PDB entry 7ETJ | electron microscopy, 4.00 A resolution | chains a and Z of the 23 polymer chains in the assembly

Chain a (and Z):
Name: Major capsid protein
Source organism: Human cytomegalovirus
Notes: chain Z of this document is another copy of the same molecule, construct and numbering; everything in this record applies to it too
UniProtKB: A0A1U8QPG3 (A0A1U8QPG3_HCMV); residue numbers follow UniProt; this construct covers 1-1370
Sequence (1370 residues; row label = number of the first residue in the row):
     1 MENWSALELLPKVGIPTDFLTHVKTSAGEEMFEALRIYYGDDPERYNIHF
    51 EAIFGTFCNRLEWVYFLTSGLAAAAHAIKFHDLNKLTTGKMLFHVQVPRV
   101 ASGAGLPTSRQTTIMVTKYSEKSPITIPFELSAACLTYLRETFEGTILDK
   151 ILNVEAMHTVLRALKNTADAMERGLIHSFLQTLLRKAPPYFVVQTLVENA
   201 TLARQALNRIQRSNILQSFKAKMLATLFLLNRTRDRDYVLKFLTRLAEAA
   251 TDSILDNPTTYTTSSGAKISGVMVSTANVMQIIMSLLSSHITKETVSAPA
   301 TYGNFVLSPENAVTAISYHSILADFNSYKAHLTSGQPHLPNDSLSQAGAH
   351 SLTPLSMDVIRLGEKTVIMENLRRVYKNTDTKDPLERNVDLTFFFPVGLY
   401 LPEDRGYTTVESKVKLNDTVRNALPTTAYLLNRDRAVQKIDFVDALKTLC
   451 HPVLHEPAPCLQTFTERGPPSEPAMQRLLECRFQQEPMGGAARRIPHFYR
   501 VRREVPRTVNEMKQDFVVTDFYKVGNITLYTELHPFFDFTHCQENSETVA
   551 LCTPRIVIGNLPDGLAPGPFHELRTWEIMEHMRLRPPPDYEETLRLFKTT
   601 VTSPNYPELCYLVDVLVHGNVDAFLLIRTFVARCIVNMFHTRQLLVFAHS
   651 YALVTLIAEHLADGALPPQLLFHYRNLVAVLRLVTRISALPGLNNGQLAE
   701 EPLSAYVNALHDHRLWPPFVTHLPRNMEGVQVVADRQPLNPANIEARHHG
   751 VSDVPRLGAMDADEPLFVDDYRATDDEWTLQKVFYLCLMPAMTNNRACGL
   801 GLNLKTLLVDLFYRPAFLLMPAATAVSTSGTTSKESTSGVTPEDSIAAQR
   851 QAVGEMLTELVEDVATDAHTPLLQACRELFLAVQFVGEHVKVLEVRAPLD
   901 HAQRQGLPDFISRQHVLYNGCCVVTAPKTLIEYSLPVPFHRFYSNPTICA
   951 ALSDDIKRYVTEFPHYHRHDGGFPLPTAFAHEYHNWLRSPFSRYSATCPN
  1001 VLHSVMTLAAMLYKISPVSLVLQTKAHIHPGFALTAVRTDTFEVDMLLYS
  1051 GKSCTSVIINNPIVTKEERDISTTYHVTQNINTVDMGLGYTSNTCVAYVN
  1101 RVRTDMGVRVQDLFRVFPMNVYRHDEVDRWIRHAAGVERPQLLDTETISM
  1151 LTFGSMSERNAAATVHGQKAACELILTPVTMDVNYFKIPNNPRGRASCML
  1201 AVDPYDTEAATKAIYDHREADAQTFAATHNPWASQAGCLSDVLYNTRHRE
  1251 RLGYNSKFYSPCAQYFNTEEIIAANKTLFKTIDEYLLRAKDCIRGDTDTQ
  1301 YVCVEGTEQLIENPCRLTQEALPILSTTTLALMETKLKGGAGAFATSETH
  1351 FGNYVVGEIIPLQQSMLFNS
Disordered / not traced: 1-54, 137-158, 823-841 (chain Z: 473-485, 825-844)
Cystine bridges: Cys481-Cys542

Interface between chain a and chain Z:
Residue-residue contacts (225):
  Asp82(a) - Phe50(Z)
  Lys85(a) - Ile48(Z)
  Lys85(a) - His49(Z)
  Lys85(a) - Phe50(Z)  hydrogen bond (backbone-backbone)
  Leu86(a) - Phe50(Z)  hydrophobic
  Leu86(a) - Ala52(Z)  hydrophobic
  Thr87(a) - His49(Z)
  Thr87(a) - Phe50(Z)  hydrogen bond (side chain-backbone)
  Thr88(a) - Glu51(Z)  hydrogen bond
  Thr88(a) - Ala52(Z)
  Gly89(a) - Glu51(Z)
  Gly89(a) - Ala52(Z)
  Gly89(a) - Phe54(Z)
  Lys90(a) - Glu51(Z)
  Lys90(a) - Ala52(Z)  hydrogen bond (backbone-backbone)
  Lys90(a) - Ile53(Z)
  Lys90(a) - Phe54(Z)  hydrogen bond (backbone-backbone)
  Met91(a) - Phe54(Z)  hydrophobic
  Met91(a) - Gly55(Z)
  Leu92(a) - Ile53(Z)  hydrophobic
  Leu92(a) - Gly55(Z)  hydrogen bond (backbone-backbone)
  Leu92(a) - Thr56(Z)
  Leu92(a) - Phe57(Z)  hydrogen bond (backbone-backbone)
  Phe93(a) - Phe57(Z)
  His94(a) - Phe57(Z)  hydrogen bond (backbone-backbone)
  His94(a) - Cys58(Z)
  His94(a) - Asn59(Z)  hydrogen bond (backbone-backbone)
  Val95(a) - Asn59(Z)
  Gln96(a) - Cys58(Z)
  Gln96(a) - Asn59(Z)
  Val97(a) - Asn166(Z)  hydrogen bond (backbone-side chain)
  Val97(a) - Asn378(Z)
  Pro98(a) - Leu61(Z)
  Pro98(a) - Asn166(Z)
  Pro98(a) - Arg173(Z)
  Pro98(a) - Asn378(Z)
  Pro98(a) - Thr379(Z)
  Arg99(a) - Ile127(Z)
  Arg99(a) - Asn166(Z)
  Arg99(a) - Thr167(Z)
  Arg99(a) - Ala170(Z)
  Arg99(a) - Arg173(Z)
  Val100(a) - Ile127(Z)
  Val100(a) - Arg173(Z)
  Val100(a) - Gly174(Z)
  Val100(a) - His177(Z)
  Val100(a) - Thr379(Z)
  Val100(a) - Thr381(Z)
  Ala101(a) - Ile125(Z)  hydrophobic
  Ala101(a) - Thr126(Z)
  Ala101(a) - Ile127(Z)  hydrophobic
  Ala101(a) - Ala170(Z)  hydrogen bond (backbone-backbone)
  Ala101(a) - Gly174(Z)
  Ser102(a) - Ile125(Z)
  Ser102(a) - Thr126(Z)  hydrogen bond (backbone-backbone)
  Gly103(a) - Pro124(Z)
  Ala104(a) - Pro124(Z)
  Leu106(a) - Gly1306(Z)
  Thr108(a) - Pro128(Z)
  Ser109(a) - Asp380(Z)
  Arg110(a) - Glu130(Z)  salt bridge
  Gln111(a) - Glu130(Z)  hydrogen bond (side chain-backbone)
  Glu198(a) - Arg1101(Z)  salt bridge
  Asn199(a) - Arg1101(Z)  hydrogen bond
  Ala200(a) - Arg373(Z)
  Thr201(a) - Arg373(Z)  hydrogen bond
  Leu202(a) - Lys382(Z)
  Leu202(a) - Glu386(Z)
  Leu202(a) - Glu1043(Z)
  Arg204(a) - Asp380(Z)
  Arg204(a) - Lys382(Z)
  Asn208(a) - Gly1295(Z)  hydrogen bond (side chain-backbone)
  Asn208(a) - Asp1296(Z)  hydrogen bond
  Arg209(a) - Asn1160(Z)
  Arg209(a) - Thr1164(Z)
  Arg209(a) - Asp1296(Z)
  Arg209(a) - Asp1298(Z)  salt bridge
  Ile210(a) - Arg1103(Z)
  Ile210(a) - Gly1167(Z)
  Ile210(a) - Gln1168(Z)
  Ile210(a) - Gly1295(Z)
  Ile210(a) - Thr1297(Z)
  Ser213(a) - Arg433(Z)  hydrogen bond
  Ser213(a) - Thr1164(Z)
  Ser213(a) - Val1165(Z)  hydrogen bond (side chain-backbone)
  Ser213(a) - His1166(Z)
  Ser213(a) - Gly1167(Z)  hydrogen bond (side chain-backbone)
  Asn214(a) - Arg433(Z)  hydrogen bond
  Asn214(a) - Arg1101(Z)
  Asn214(a) - Val1102(Z)
  Leu216(a) - Val1165(Z)  hydrophobic
  Gln217(a) - Arg433(Z)  hydrogen bond
  Gln217(a) - Asp434(Z)
  Gln217(a) - Val1165(Z)
  Lys222(a) - Ser1370(Z)
  Arg245(a) - Ser1370(Z)
  Ile254(a) - Phe57(Z)  hydrophobic
  Ala315(a) - Ile48(Z)
  Ala315(a) - His49(Z)
  Ala315(a) - Phe50(Z)  hydrophobic
  Ile316(a) - Ser5(Z)
  Ile316(a) - Ala6(Z)
  Ile316(a) - Leu9(Z)  hydrophobic
  Ile316(a) - Leu10(Z)  hydrophobic
  Ile316(a) - Ile48(Z)  hydrophobic
  Ser317(a) - Asn3(Z)  hydrogen bond (backbone-side chain)
  His319(a) - Asn3(Z)
  His319(a) - His49(Z)
  His319(a) - Phe50(Z)
  His319(a) - Glu51(Z)
  Ser320(a) - Glu51(Z)
  Ile321(a) - Phe50(Z)  hydrophobic
  Ile321(a) - Glu51(Z)
  Ile321(a) - Ala52(Z)  hydrogen bond (backbone-backbone)
  Ile321(a) - Ile53(Z)  hydrogen bond (backbone-backbone)
  Leu322(a) - Ile53(Z)
  Ala323(a) - Ile53(Z)  hydrogen bond (backbone-backbone)
  Ala323(a) - Phe54(Z)
  Tyr328(a) - Thr56(Z)  hydrogen bond
  Leu332(a) - Ile151(Z)
  Gly335(a) - Val154(Z)
  Gly335(a) - His158(Z)
  Pro337(a) - His158(Z)
  Asp342(a) - Phe57(Z)
  Ser343(a) - Phe54(Z)
  Leu344(a) - Phe54(Z)  hydrophobic
  Glu403(a) - Asn417(Z)  hydrogen bond (backbone-side chain)
  Asp404(a) - Thr419(Z)
  Asp404(a) - Arg421(Z)  salt bridge
  Asp404(a) - Asn422(Z)  hydrogen bond (backbone-side chain)
  Asp404(a) - Glu580(Z)
  Arg405(a) - Arg421(Z)  hydrogen bond (side chain-backbone)
  Arg405(a) - Asn422(Z)
  Arg405(a) - Leu424(Z)
  Arg405(a) - Thr426(Z)
  Gly406(a) - Leu416(Z)
  Gly406(a) - Asn417(Z)
  Gly406(a) - Asn422(Z)  hydrogen bond (backbone-side chain)
  Tyr407(a) - Lys415(Z)
  Tyr407(a) - Leu416(Z)  hydrophobic
  Tyr407(a) - Leu1330(Z)
  Tyr407(a) - Ala1331(Z)  hydrophobic
  Thr408(a) - Val414(Z)
  Thr408(a) - Lys415(Z)  hydrogen bond (backbone-backbone)
  Thr409(a) - Lys413(Z)
  Thr409(a) - Lys1338(Z)
  Glu411(a) - Ser412(Z)
  Met475(a) - His1133(Z)
  Arg507(a) - Asn695(Z)
  Asp515(a) - Gly692(Z)
  Val517(a) - Lys1025(Z)
  Val517(a) - His1027(Z)
  Thr519(a) - Lys439(Z)
  Thr519(a) - His1027(Z)
  Asp520(a) - Lys1025(Z)
  Asp520(a) - His1027(Z)  salt bridge
  Lys523(a) - Asp441(Z)
  Lys523(a) - Val443(Z)
  Lys598(a) - Tyr590(Z)
  Thr599(a) - Phe672(Z)
  Thr599(a) - Arg675(Z)  hydrogen bond (backbone-side chain)
  Thr602(a) - Arg675(Z)  hydrogen bond (backbone-side chain)
  Ser603(a) - Arg675(Z)  hydrogen bond
  Pro604(a) - Glu659(Z)
  Pro604(a) - Arg675(Z)
  Asn605(a) - Ala662(Z)  hydrogen bond (side chain-backbone)
  Asn605(a) - Leu671(Z)
  Thr641(a) - Pro668(Z)
  Arg642(a) - Ala662(Z)  hydrogen bond (side chain-backbone)
  Arg642(a) - Asp663(Z)  hydrogen bond (side chain-backbone)
  Arg642(a) - Gly664(Z)
  Arg642(a) - Pro668(Z)
  Gln643(a) - Pro668(Z)
  Gln643(a) - Gln669(Z)
  Gln643(a) - Phe672(Z)
  Arg796(a) - Arg682(Z)
  Thr961(a) - Arg725(Z)  hydrogen bond (backbone-side chain)
  Pro964(a) - Gln697(Z)
  Pro964(a) - Pro702(Z)  hydrophobic
  Pro964(a) - Asp775(Z)
  His965(a) - Asn694(Z)
  His965(a) - Asn695(Z)
  His965(a) - Gly696(Z)  hydrogen bond (side chain-backbone)
  His965(a) - Gln697(Z)
  His965(a) - Pro702(Z)
  His967(a) - Asp776(Z)  salt bridge
  Arg968(a) - Pro691(Z)  hydrogen bond (side chain-backbone)
  Arg968(a) - Gly692(Z)
  Arg968(a) - Leu693(Z)
  Arg968(a) - Asn694(Z)  hydrogen bond (side chain-backbone)
  Arg968(a) - Asn695(Z)
  His969(a) - Arg682(Z)  hydrogen bond
  Asp970(a) - Pro691(Z)
  Arg993(a) - Gly692(Z)  hydrogen bond (side chain-backbone)
  Tyr994(a) - Arg583(Z)  hydrogen bond
  Ala996(a) - Arg686(Z)  hydrogen bond (backbone-side chain)
  Thr997(a) - Met582(Z)  hydrogen bond (side chain-backbone)
  Thr997(a) - Arg583(Z)
  Thr997(a) - Arg686(Z)
  Pro999(a) - Arg583(Z)
  Met1181(a) - Lys439(Z)
  Val1183(a) - Leu1330(Z)  hydrophobic
  Asn1184(a) - Val437(Z)
  Ile1188(a) - Arg435(Z)
  Ile1188(a) - Ala436(Z)  hydrophobic
  Ala1201(a) - Ala1163(Z)  hydrophobic
  Ala1201(a) - Thr1164(Z)
  Ala1201(a) - Val1165(Z)  hydrophobic
  Val1202(a) - Ala1162(Z)
  Ala1209(a) - Ala1162(Z)
  Ala1213(a) - Ala1162(Z)  hydrophobic
  Ala1213(a) - Ala1163(Z)  hydrophobic
  Glu1219(a) - Ala1162(Z)  hydrogen bond (side chain-backbone)
  Ala1220(a) - Arg1109(Z)
  Ala1222(a) - Ala1163(Z)
  Ala1222(a) - Thr1164(Z)
  Ala1222(a) - Val1165(Z)
  Ala1222(a) - His1166(Z)
  Gln1223(a) - Val1165(Z)
  Gln1223(a) - His1166(Z)  hydrogen bond
  Phe1225(a) - Gln438(Z)
  Phe1225(a) - Arg1109(Z)
  Thr1346(a) - Lys1338(Z)
  Ser1347(a) - Glu1334(Z)
  Phe1351(a) - Asn417(Z)
Also at the interface, not in a pair above, chain a (124 interface residues in all): Ala225, Tyr238, Glu248, Leu307, Asp324, His338, Glu504, Lys928, Phe963, Cys998, Val1084, Lys1187, Lys1212, Glu1348
Also at the interface, not in a pair above, chain Z (123 interface residues in all): Phe129, Arg162, Met171, Gln281, Asp383, Glu411, Leu666, Thr774, Asn1100, Asp1105, Ala1161

Overview:
124 residues of chain a face 123 of chain Z across their interface; the contacts include 49 hydrogen bonds and
6 salt bridges. Polar pairs include Arg110(a)-Glu130(Z), Glu198(a)-Arg1101(Z) and Arg209(a)-Asp1298(Z).
Both chains are Major capsid protein (Human cytomegalovirus). Entry 7ETJ (C5 portal vertex in the
partially-enveloped virion capsid) was determined by electron microscopy together with 7ET2, 7ET3, 7ETM and
7ETO from the same study.
